8UKS - chains A and F of the 13 polymer chains in the assembly; structure by X-ray diffraction, 3.40 A resolution.

[Chain A]
Name: DNA-directed RNA polymerase II subunit RPB1
From: Saccharomyces cerevisiae S288C
Notes: EC 2.7.7.6
UniProtKB: P04050 (RPB1_YEAST); residues 1-1733 here = UniProt positions 1-1733
Chain sequence (1733 residues; numbered 1 to 1733; the number before each row is that of its first residue):
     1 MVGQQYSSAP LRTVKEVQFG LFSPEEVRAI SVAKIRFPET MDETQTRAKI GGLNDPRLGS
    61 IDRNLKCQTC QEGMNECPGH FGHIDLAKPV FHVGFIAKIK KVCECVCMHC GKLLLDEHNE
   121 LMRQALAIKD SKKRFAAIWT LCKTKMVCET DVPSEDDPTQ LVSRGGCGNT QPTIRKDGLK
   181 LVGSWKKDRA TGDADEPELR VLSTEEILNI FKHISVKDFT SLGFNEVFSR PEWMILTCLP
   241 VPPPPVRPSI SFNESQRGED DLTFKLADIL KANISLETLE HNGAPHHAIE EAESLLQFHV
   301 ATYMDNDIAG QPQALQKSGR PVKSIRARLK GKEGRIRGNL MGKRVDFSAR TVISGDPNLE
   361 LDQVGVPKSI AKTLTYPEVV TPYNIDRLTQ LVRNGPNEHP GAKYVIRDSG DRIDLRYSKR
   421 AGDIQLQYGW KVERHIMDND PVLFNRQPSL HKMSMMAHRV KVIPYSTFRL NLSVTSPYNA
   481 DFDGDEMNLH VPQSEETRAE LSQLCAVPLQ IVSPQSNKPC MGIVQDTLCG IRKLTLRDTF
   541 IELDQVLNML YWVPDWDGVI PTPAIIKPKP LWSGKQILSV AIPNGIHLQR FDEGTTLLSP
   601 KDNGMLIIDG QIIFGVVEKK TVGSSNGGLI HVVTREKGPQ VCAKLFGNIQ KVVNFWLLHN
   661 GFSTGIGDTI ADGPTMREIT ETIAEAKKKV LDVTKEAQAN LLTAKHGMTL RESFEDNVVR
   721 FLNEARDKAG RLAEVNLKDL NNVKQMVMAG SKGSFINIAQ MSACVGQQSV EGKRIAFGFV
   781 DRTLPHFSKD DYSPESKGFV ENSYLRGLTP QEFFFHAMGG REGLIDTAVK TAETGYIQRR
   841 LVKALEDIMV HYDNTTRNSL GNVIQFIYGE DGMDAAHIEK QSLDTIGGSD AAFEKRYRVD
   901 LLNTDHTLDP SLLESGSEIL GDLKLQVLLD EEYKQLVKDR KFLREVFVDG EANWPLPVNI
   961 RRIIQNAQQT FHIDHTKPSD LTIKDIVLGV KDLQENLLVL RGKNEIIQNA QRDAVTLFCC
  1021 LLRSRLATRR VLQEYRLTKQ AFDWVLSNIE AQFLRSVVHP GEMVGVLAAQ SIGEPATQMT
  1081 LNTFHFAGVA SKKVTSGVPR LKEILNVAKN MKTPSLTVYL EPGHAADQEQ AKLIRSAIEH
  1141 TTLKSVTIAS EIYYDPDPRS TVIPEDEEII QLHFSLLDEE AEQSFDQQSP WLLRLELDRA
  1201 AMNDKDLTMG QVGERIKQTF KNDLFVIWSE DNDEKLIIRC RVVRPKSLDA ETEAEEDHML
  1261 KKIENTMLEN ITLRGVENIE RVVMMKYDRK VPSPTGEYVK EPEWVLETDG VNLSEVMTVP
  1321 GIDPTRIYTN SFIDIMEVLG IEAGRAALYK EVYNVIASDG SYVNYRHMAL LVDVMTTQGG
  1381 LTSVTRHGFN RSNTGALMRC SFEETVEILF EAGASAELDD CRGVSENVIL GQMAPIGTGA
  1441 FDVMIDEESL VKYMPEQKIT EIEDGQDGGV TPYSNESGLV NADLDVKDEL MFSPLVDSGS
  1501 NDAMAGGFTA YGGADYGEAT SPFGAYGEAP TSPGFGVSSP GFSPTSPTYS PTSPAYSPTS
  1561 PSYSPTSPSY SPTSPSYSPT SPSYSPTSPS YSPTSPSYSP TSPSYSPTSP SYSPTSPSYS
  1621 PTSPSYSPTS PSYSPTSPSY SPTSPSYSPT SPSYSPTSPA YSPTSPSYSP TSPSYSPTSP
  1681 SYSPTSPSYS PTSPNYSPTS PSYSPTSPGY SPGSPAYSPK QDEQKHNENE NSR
Not modelled in the structure: 1-2, 154-160, 187-198, 250-256, 1086-1094, 1177-1187, 1244-1256, 1447-1733
Metal / ion sites: Zn2+ site 1: Cys67, Cys70, Cys77, His80; Zn2+ site 2: Cys107, Cys110, Cys148, Cys167; Mg2+ site 1: Asp481, Asp483 (together with CTP); Mg2+ site 2: Asp483, Asp485
Ligand contacts: CTP (cytidine-5'-triphosphate): Arg446, Pro448, Asn479, Asp481, Asp483, Gln1078, Leu1081, Asn1082
Swiss-Prot annotation at these positions:
  - region: Pro248 to Asp260 (Lid loop), Asn306 to Lys323 (Rudder loop), Pro810 to Glu822 (Bridging helix)
  - binding site (Zn(2+)): Cys67, Cys70, Cys77, His80, Cys107, Cys110, Cys148, Cys167
  - binding site (Mg(2+)): Asp481, Asp483, Asp485
  - modified residue: Thr1471 (Phosphothreonine)
  - cross-link (Glycyl lysine isopeptide (Lys-Gly)): Lys695 (interchain with G-Cter in ubiquitin), Lys1246 (interchain with G-Cter in ubiquitin), Lys1350 (interchain with G-Cter in ubiquitin)
  - natural variant: Ser1653 to Pro1659 (deletion: In strain: A364A)
  - mutagenesis: Lys1246 (K1246R: Impairs ubiquitination during transcription stress)

[Chain F]
Name: DNA-directed RNA polymerases I, II, and III subunit RPABC2
From: Saccharomyces cerevisiae S288C
UniProtKB: P20435 (RPAB2_YEAST); numbering as in UniProt (aligned over 1-155)
Chain sequence (155 residues; each row starts with the number of its first residue):
     1 MSDYEEAFND GNENFEDFDV EHFSDEETYE EKPQFKDGET TDANGKTIVT GGNGPEDFQQ
    61 HEQIRRKTLK EKAIPKDQRA TTPYMTKYER ARILGTRALQ ISMNAPVFVD LEGETDPLRI
   121 AMKELAEKKI PLVIRRYLPD GSFEDWSVEE LIVDL
Not modelled in the structure: 1-68, 155
Swiss-Prot annotation at these positions:
  - region: Leu111 to Leu132 (Leucine-zipper)
  - modified residue: Ser24 (Phosphoserine)

[Chain A / chain F interface]
Pairs across the interface (67):
  Val379(A) with Ser102(F)
  Val380(A) with Asn104(F), hydrogen bond (backbone-side chain)
  Thr381(A) with Ser102(F); Asn104(F)
  Pro382(A) with Asn104(F)
  Tyr383(A) with Val107(F); Leu111(F); Thr115(F)
  Tyr428(A) with Asn104(F)
  Glu495(A) with Ala98(F); Leu99(F)
  Glu496(A) with Gly95(F); Leu99(F)
  Ala499(A) with Ala91(F); Gly95(F); Leu118(F), hydrophobic
  Gln503(A) with Arg90(F), hydrogen bond; Ala91(F)
  Leu504(A) with Lys87(F); Tyr88(F), hydrophobic
  His851(A) with Pro139(F)
  Tyr852(A) with Thr81(F); Thr86(F); Glu89(F), hydrogen bond; Arg136(F); Tyr137(F); Leu138(F), hydrophobic
  Asp853(A) with Leu138(F); Pro139(F)
  Arg857(A) with Pro139(F)
  Arg1001(A) with Ala80(F); Thr81(F); Pro83(F)
  Leu1054(A) with Tyr84(F)
  Arg1055(A) with Asp154(F), salt bridge
  His1059(A) with Lys87(F)
  Pro1060(A) with Thr86(F); Tyr88(F)
  Gly1061(A) with Tyr88(F)
  Glu1062(A) with Lys87(F), salt bridge; Tyr88(F), hydrogen bond
  Met1433(A) with Arg92(F), hydrogen bond
  Gly1437(A) with Tyr88(F)
  Thr1438(A) with Tyr88(F); Arg92(F), hydrogen bond (backbone-side chain)
  Gly1439(A) with Arg92(F)
  Ala1440(A) with Tyr137(F)
  Phe1441(A) with Thr86(F); Tyr88(F); Glu89(F); Arg92(F); Ile134(F), hydrophobic; Arg135(F)
  Asp1442(A) with Val133(F); Ile134(F); Arg135(F), hydrogen bond (backbone-backbone); Tyr137(F)
  Val1443(A) with Arg92(F); Ile93(F), hydrophobic; Leu132(F), hydrophobic; Val133(F)
  Met1444(A) with Leu132(F); Val133(F), hydrogen bond (backbone-backbone)
  Ile1445(A) with Pro131(F); Val133(F)
  Asp1446(A) with Pro131(F), hydrogen bond (backbone-backbone); Val133(F)
Also at the interface, not in a pair above, chain A (36 interface residues in all): Ser502, Gly1002, Met1063
Also at the interface, not in a pair above, chain F (36 interface residues in all): Thr82, Leu94, Ile101, Asp116, Pro117

[In short]
Chain A and chain F each contribute 36 residues to their interface; the contacts include 9 hydrogen bonds and
2 salt bridges. Polar contacts include Arg1055(A)-Asp154(F), Glu1062(A)-Lys87(F) and Val380(A)-Asn104(F).
Bound to chain A: CTP.
Chain A is DNA-directed RNA polymerase II subunit RPB1 and chain F is DNA-directed RNA polymerases I, II, and
III subunit RPABC2, both from Saccharomyces cerevisiae S288C; the structure, RNA polymerase II elongation
complex with Fapy-dG lesion soaking with CTP before chemistry, was determined by X-ray diffraction together
with 8UKQ, 8UKR, 8UKT and 8UKU from the same study.
